7AUA - chains A and B; structure by electron microscopy, 2.93 A resolution.

Chain A (and B):
Molecule: Exostosin-like 3
Source organism: Homo sapiens
Notes: EC 2.4.1.223; chain B of this document is another copy of the same molecule, construct and numbering; everything in this record applies to it too
UniProtKB: O43909 (EXTL3_HUMAN); residues 51-919 here = UniProt positions 51-919
Chain sequence (890 residues; row label = number of the first residue in the row):
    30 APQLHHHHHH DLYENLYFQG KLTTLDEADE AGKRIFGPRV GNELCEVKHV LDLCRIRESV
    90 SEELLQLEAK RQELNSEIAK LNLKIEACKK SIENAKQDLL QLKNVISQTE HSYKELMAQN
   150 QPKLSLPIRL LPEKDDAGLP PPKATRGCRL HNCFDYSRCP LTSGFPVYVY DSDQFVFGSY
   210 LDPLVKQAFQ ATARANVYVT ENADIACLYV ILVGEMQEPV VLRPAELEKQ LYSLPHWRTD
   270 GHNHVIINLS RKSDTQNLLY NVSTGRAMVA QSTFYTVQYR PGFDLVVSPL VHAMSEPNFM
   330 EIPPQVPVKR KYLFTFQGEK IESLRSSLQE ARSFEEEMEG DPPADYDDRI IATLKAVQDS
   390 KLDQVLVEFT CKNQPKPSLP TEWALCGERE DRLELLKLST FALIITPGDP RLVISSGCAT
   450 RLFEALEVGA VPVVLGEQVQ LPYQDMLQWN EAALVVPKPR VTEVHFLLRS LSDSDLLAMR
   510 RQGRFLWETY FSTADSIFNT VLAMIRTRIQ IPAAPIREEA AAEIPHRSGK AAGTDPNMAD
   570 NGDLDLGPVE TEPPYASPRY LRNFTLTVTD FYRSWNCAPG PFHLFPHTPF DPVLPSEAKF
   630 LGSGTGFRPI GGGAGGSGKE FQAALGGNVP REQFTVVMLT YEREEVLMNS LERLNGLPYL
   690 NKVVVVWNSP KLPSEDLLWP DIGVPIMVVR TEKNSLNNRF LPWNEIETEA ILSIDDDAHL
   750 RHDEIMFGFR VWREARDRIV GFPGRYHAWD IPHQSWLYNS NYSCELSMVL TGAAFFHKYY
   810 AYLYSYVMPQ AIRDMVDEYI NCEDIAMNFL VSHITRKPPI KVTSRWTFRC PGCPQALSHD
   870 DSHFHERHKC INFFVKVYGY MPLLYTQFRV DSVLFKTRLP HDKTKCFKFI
Not modelled in the structure: 30-175, 350-373, 558-581, 859-868
Construct notes: expression tag (30-50)
Cystine bridges: C177-C182, C188-C236, C400-C415, C831-C879
Covalent attachments: N-acetylglucosamine (NAG) linked to N592; glycan linked to N790
Bound ions: Mn2+: D746 (together with UDP)
Small-molecule neighbours: UDP: L668, T669, Y670, R672, N697, N723, L725, D744, D745, D746, I829, R858
Swiss-Prot annotation at these positions:
  - active site: D833
  - binding site (UDP-N-acetyl-alpha-D-glucosamine): L668, R672, N697, N723, R728, D744, D745, D746, E832, D833, R876
  - binding site (Mn(2+)): D746
  - site: N277 (Not glycosylated)
  - modified residue: S362 (Phosphoserine)
  - glycosylation (N-linked (GlcNAc...) asparagine): N290, N592, N790
  - natural variant: R339 (R339W: In ISDNA), P461 (P461L: In ISDNA), R513 (R513C: In ISDNA), S646 (S646C: Found in a small consanguineous family with intellectual disability; uncertain significance), N657 (N657S: In ISDNA), Y670 (Y670D: In ISDNA)
What the authors report for this chain:
  - binding site for the ligand UDP: L668, Y670, R672, N697, N723, D745
  - Mn2+ coordination: D746
  - disease-associated variants - P318L, R339W, P461L, N657S: decreased stability (proposed by the authors, not directly observed)
  - disease-associated variants - R513C: decreased localization (citing earlier work)

Chain A / chain B interface:
Contacting residue pairs (157; chain A residue first):
  Y185(A) with P486(B); R489(B)
  C188(A) with R489(B), hydrogen bond (backbone-side chain)
  P189(A) with E492(B)
  L190(A) with R489(B); E492(B)
  V335(A) with E626(B); L630(B), hydrophobic
  P336(A) with L630(B)
  E466(A) with Q539(B)
  Q477(A) with Q477(B)
  N479(A) with V597(B), hydrogen bond (side chain-backbone); T598(B), hydrogen bond (side chain-backbone); F600(B)
  E480(A) with T598(B)
  V484(A) with Q539(B), hydrogen bond (backbone-side chain)
  P486(A) with Y185(B)
  R489(A) with Y185(B); C188(B), hydrogen bond (side chain-backbone); L190(B); I538(B), hydrogen bond (side chain-backbone)
  E492(A) with P189(B); L190(B)
  L496(A) with F593(B), hydrophobic
  L500(A) with F593(B), hydrophobic; T594(B)
  D502(A) with S632(B), hydrogen bond
  S503(A) with P621(B); L623(B)
  D504(A) with R591(B), salt bridge; T594(B), hydrogen bond; P621(B)
  L506(A) with L623(B), hydrophobic; P624(B)
  R510(A) with P624(B)
  I538(A) with R489(B), hydrogen bond (backbone-side chain)
  Q539(A) with E466(B); V484(B), hydrogen bond (side chain-backbone)
  R591(A) with D504(B), salt bridge
  F593(A) with L496(B), hydrophobic; L500(B), hydrophobic
  T594(A) with L500(B); D504(B), hydrogen bond
  V597(A) with N479(B), hydrogen bond (backbone-side chain)
  T598(A) with N479(B), hydrogen bond (backbone-side chain); E480(B)
  F600(A) with N479(B)
  Y601(A) with Y601(B), hydrophobic
  P621(A) with S503(B); D504(B)
  L623(A) with S503(B); L506(B), hydrophobic
  P624(A) with L506(B); R510(B); M890(B)
  S625(A) with H776(B); W785(B); L892(B), hydrogen bond (side chain-backbone); Y894(B)
  E626(A) with V335(B); W785(B); G888(B); Y889(B); M890(B)
  F629(A) with W778(B)
  L630(A) with V335(B), hydrophobic; P336(B)
  S632(A) with D502(B), hydrogen bond
  I639(A) with E794(B); Q896(B)
  G641(A) with I780(B)
  G642(A) with A777(B); W778(B), hydrogen bond (backbone-backbone)
  A643(A) with Y775(B), hydrogen bond (backbone-side chain)
  G645(A) with S792(B); C793(B)
  S646(A) with Y791(B); C793(B)
  G647(A) with C793(B)
  F650(A) with C793(B), hydrophobic; Q896(B)
  L654(A) with Q896(B), hydrogen bond (backbone-side chain)
  G655(A) with Q896(B)
  G656(A) with Q896(B)
  N657(A) with Y894(B), hydrogen bond (side chain-backbone)
  F756(A) with Q896(B); F897(B), hydrophobic
  R759(A) with Q896(B), hydrogen bond
  E763(A) with T895(B), hydrogen bond; Q896(B), hydrogen bond (side chain-backbone); F897(B)
  Y775(A) with A643(B), hydrogen bond (side chain-backbone)
  H776(A) with S625(B)
  A777(A) with G642(B)
  W778(A) with F629(B); G642(B), hydrogen bond (backbone-backbone)
  I780(A) with G641(B)
  W785(A) with S625(B); E626(B)
  Y791(A) with S646(B)
  S792(A) with G645(B); V902(B); L903(B)
  C793(A) with G645(B); S646(B); G647(B); F650(B), hydrophobic; V902(B); C915(B), disulfide
  E794(A) with I639(B)
  S853(A) with F904(B); K905(B); T906(B)
  G888(A) with E626(B)
  Y889(A) with E626(B)
  M890(A) with P624(B); E626(B)
  L892(A) with S625(B), hydrogen bond (backbone-side chain)
  Y894(A) with S625(B); N657(B), hydrogen bond (backbone-side chain)
  T895(A) with E763(B), hydrogen bond
  Q896(A) with I639(B); F650(B); L654(B), hydrogen bond (side chain-backbone); G655(B); G656(B); F756(B); R759(B), hydrogen bond; E763(B), hydrogen bond (backbone-side chain); V902(B)
  F897(A) with F756(B), hydrophobic; E763(B); V899(B), hydrophobic; D900(B); V902(B)
  R898(A) with V899(B); D900(B), hydrogen bond (backbone-backbone); S901(B), hydrogen bond (side chain-backbone); V902(B), hydrogen bond (side chain-backbone); F904(B), hydrogen bond (side chain-backbone)
  V899(A) with F897(B), hydrophobic; R898(B)
  D900(A) with F897(B); R898(B), hydrogen bond (backbone-backbone)
  S901(A) with R898(B), hydrogen bond (backbone-side chain)
  V902(A) with S792(B); C793(B); Q896(B); F897(B); R898(B), hydrogen bond (backbone-side chain)
  L903(A) with S792(B)
  F904(A) with S853(B); R898(B), hydrogen bond (backbone-side chain); F904(B), hydrophobic
  K905(A) with S853(B)
  T906(A) with S853(B)
  C915(A) with C793(B), disulfide
Also at the interface, not in a pair above, chain A (106 interface residues in all): H180, T191, V337, Y375, Q467, L483, V485, P488, F495, M508, I540, A627, K628, G644, V760, Q783, N790, L795, W855, V884, L893, L908, P909, K912
Also at the interface, not in a pair above, chain B (106 interface residues in all): H180, T191, V337, Y375, Q467, L483, V485, P488, F495, M508, I540, A627, K628, G644, V760, Q783, N790, L795, W855, V884, L893, L908, P909, K912
Cross-chain cystine bridges: C793(A)-C915(B), C915(A)-C793(B)

Summary:
Chain A and chain B each contribute 106 residues to their interface, with 2 disulfide bonds, 38 hydrogen bonds
and 2 salt bridges. Polar contacts include D504(A)-R591(B), C188(A)-R489(B) and N479(A)-V597(B). From the
paper: a binding site for the ligand UDP at L668(A), Y670(A) and R672(A) among others; P318L, R339W and P461L
of chain A, among others, reduce stability; 5 substitutions were tested in all.
Chain A and chain B are both Exostosin-like 3 (Homo sapiens); the structure, Cryo-EM structure of human
exostosin-like 3 (EXTL3) in complex with UDP, was determined by electron microscopy (same publication as
7AU2).
